PDB entry 7D3Y | X-ray diffraction, 3.11 A resolution | chains A and B of the 5 polymer chains in the assembly

[Chain A (and B)]
Name: SPX domain-containing protein 2, Isoform 1 of Core histone macro-H2A.1
From: Oryza sativa subsp. indica
Notes: fragment: macro domain; chain B of this document is another copy of the same molecule, construct and numbering; everything in this record applies to it too
UniProt: chimeric construct of A2X254, O75367-2: residues 1-202 from A2X254 (SPX2_ORYSI) positions 1-202 (same numbers); residues 206-394 from O75367-2 positions 181-369 (UniProt number = residue number - 25)
Amino-acid sequence (394 residues; row label = number of the first residue in the row):
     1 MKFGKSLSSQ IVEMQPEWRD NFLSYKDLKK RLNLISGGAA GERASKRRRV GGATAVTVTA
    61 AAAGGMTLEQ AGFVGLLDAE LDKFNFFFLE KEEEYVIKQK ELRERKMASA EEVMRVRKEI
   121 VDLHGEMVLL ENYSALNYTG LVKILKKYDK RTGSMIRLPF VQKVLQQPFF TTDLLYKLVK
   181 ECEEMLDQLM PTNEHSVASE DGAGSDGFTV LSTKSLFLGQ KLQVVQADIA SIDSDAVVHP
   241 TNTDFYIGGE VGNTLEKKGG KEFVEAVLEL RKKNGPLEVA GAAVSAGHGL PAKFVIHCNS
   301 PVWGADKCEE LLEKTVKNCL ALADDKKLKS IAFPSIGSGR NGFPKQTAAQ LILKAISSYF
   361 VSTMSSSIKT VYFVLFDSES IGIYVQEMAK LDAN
Unresolved in the structure: 1, 35-66, 191-207, 392-394 (chain B: 1-5, 35-66, 191-207, 392-394)
Construct notes: linker (203-205)
Ligand contacts: inositol hexakisphosphate (IHP): Lys-2, Phe-3, Gly-4, Leu-28, Arg-31
From the paper describing this entry:
  - binding site for inositol hexakisphosphate: Tyr-25, Leu-28, Arg-31, Lys-147, Lys-150
  - self-association interface (contacts with another copy of this molecule); pairs are residue here / residue on that copy: Arg-105/Glu-119 (salt bridge), Trp-18, Phe-84, Phe-87, Phe-88, Glu-112, Leu-129, Leu-130, Tyr-133, Asn-137
  - mutagenesis - R19A: unchanged binding to Protein PHOSPHATE STARVATION RESPONSE 2
  - mutagenesis - R105E, E112R, E119R: abolished binding to Protein PHOSPHATE STARVATION RESPONSE 2
  - mutagenesis - Y25A, Y25F, L28A, K29A, K143A/K147A: decreased binding to Protein PHOSPHATE STARVATION RESPONSE 2

[How chain A and chain B interact]
Contacting residue pairs (157):
  Phe-3(A) / Leu-136(B)
  Phe-3(A) / Thr-139(B)
  Phe-3(A) / Gly-140(B)
  Leu-7(A) / Leu-136(B)  hydrophobic
  Gln-10(A) / Asn-132(B)  hydrogen bond
  Gln-10(A) / Leu-136(B)
  Met-14(A) / Leu-129(B)  hydrophobic
  Trp-18(A) / Glu-126(B)
  Trp-18(A) / Leu-129(B)
  Trp-18(A) / Leu-130(B)  hydrophobic
  Asn-21(A) / Tyr-133(B)  hydrogen bond (backbone-side chain)
  Asn-21(A) / Asn-137(B)
  Phe-22(A) / Tyr-133(B)  hydrophobic
  Phe-22(A) / Asn-137(B)
  Leu-23(A) / Asn-137(B)  hydrogen bond (backbone-side chain)
  Leu-23(A) / Leu-141(B)  hydrophobic
  Leu-23(A) / Ile-144(B)  hydrophobic
  Tyr-25(A) / Gly-140(B)
  Tyr-25(A) / Lys-143(B)
  Arg-31(A) / Arg-151(B)  hydrogen bond (backbone-side chain)
  Leu-32(A) / Arg-151(B)  hydrogen bond (backbone-side chain)
  Leu-34(A) / Arg-151(B)  hydrogen bond (backbone-side chain)
  Gln-70(A) / Tyr-148(B)
  Gln-70(A) / Thr-152(B)
  Phe-73(A) / Ile-144(B)  hydrophobic
  Phe-73(A) / Tyr-148(B)  hydrophobic
  Val-74(A) / Phe-160(B)  hydrophobic
  Leu-77(A) / Phe-160(B)  hydrophobic
  Asp-78(A) / Lys-163(B)  salt bridge
  Leu-81(A) / Leu-141(B)  hydrophobic
  Leu-81(A) / Phe-160(B)  hydrophobic
  Leu-81(A) / Val-164(B)  hydrophobic
  Leu-81(A) / Phe-169(B)  hydrophobic
  Phe-84(A) / Tyr-133(B)
  Phe-84(A) / Asn-137(B)
  Phe-84(A) / Phe-169(B)  hydrophobic
  Asn-85(A) / Gln-167(B)  hydrogen bond
  Asn-85(A) / Pro-168(B)
  Asn-85(A) / Phe-169(B)
  Phe-87(A) / Tyr-133(B)
  Phe-88(A) / Leu-130(B)  hydrophobic
  Phe-88(A) / Pro-168(B)
  Phe-88(A) / Phe-169(B)  hydrophobic
  Leu-89(A) / Pro-168(B)  hydrophobic
  Lys-91(A) / Leu-130(B)
  Glu-92(A) / Leu-174(B)
  Tyr-95(A) / Leu-123(B)  hydrophobic
  Tyr-95(A) / Glu-126(B)  hydrogen bond (side chain-backbone)
  Tyr-95(A) / Met-127(B)  hydrophobic
  Tyr-95(A) / Leu-130(B)  hydrophobic
  Val-96(A) / Leu-178(B)  hydrophobic
  Gln-99(A) / Leu-123(B)
  Gln-99(A) / Leu-178(B)
  Gln-99(A) / Glu-181(B)  hydrogen bond
  Gln-99(A) / Cys-182(B)
  Leu-102(A) / Glu-119(B)
  Leu-102(A) / Ile-120(B)  hydrophobic
  Leu-102(A) / Leu-123(B)  hydrophobic
  Arg-103(A) / Glu-181(B)  salt bridge
  Arg-103(A) / Met-185(B)
  Arg-105(A) / Glu-112(B)  salt bridge
  Arg-105(A) / Val-116(B)
  Arg-105(A) / Glu-119(B)  salt bridge
  Lys-106(A) / Met-185(B)
  Lys-106(A) / Gln-188(B)  hydrogen bond
  Ser-109(A) / Val-113(B)
  Glu-112(A) / Arg-105(B)  salt bridge
  Val-116(A) / Arg-105(B)
  Glu-119(A) / Leu-102(B)
  Glu-119(A) / Arg-105(B)  salt bridge
  Ile-120(A) / Leu-102(B)  hydrophobic
  Leu-123(A) / Tyr-95(B)  hydrophobic
  Leu-123(A) / Lys-98(B)
  Leu-123(A) / Gln-99(B)
  Leu-123(A) / Leu-102(B)  hydrophobic
  Glu-126(A) / Tyr-95(B)  hydrogen bond (backbone-side chain)
  Glu-126(A) / Lys-98(B)  salt bridge
  Met-127(A) / Tyr-95(B)  hydrophobic
  Leu-129(A) / Met-14(B)  hydrophobic
  Leu-129(A) / Trp-18(B)  hydrophobic
  Leu-130(A) / Trp-18(B)  hydrophobic
  Leu-130(A) / Phe-88(B)  hydrophobic
  Leu-130(A) / Lys-91(B)
  Leu-130(A) / Tyr-95(B)  hydrophobic
  Tyr-133(A) / Trp-18(B)  hydrophobic
  Tyr-133(A) / Asn-21(B)  hydrogen bond (side chain-backbone)
  Tyr-133(A) / Phe-22(B)  hydrophobic
  Tyr-133(A) / Phe-84(B)
  Tyr-133(A) / Phe-87(B)
  Leu-136(A) / Leu-7(B)  hydrophobic
  Leu-136(A) / Phe-22(B)  hydrophobic
  Asn-137(A) / Asn-21(B)
  Asn-137(A) / Phe-22(B)
  Asn-137(A) / Leu-23(B)  hydrogen bond (side chain-backbone)
  Asn-137(A) / Phe-84(B)
  Gly-140(A) / Leu-23(B)
  Leu-141(A) / Leu-23(B)  hydrophobic
  Leu-141(A) / Leu-77(B)  hydrophobic
  Leu-141(A) / Leu-81(B)  hydrophobic
  Ile-144(A) / Leu-23(B)  hydrophobic
  Ile-144(A) / Asp-27(B)
  Ile-144(A) / Leu-28(B)  hydrophobic
  Leu-145(A) / Leu-77(B)  hydrophobic
  Lys-147(A) / Tyr-25(B)  hydrogen bond
  Lys-147(A) / Arg-31(B)
  Tyr-148(A) / Arg-31(B)
  Tyr-148(A) / Leu-34(B)  hydrophobic
  Tyr-148(A) / Gln-70(B)
  Tyr-148(A) / Phe-73(B)  hydrophobic
  Arg-151(A) / Arg-31(B)
  Arg-151(A) / Leu-32(B)  hydrogen bond (side chain-backbone)
  Arg-151(A) / Leu-34(B)
  Phe-160(A) / Leu-77(B)  hydrophobic
  Phe-160(A) / Asp-78(B)
  Phe-160(A) / Leu-81(B)  hydrophobic
  Val-164(A) / Leu-81(B)  hydrophobic
  Gln-167(A) / Asn-85(B)  hydrogen bond
  Pro-168(A) / Asn-85(B)
  Pro-168(A) / Phe-88(B)
  Phe-169(A) / Leu-81(B)  hydrophobic
  Phe-169(A) / Phe-84(B)
  Phe-169(A) / Asn-85(B)  hydrogen bond (backbone-side chain)
  Phe-169(A) / Phe-88(B)  hydrophobic
  Thr-172(A) / Phe-88(B)
  Leu-174(A) / Glu-92(B)
  Leu-175(A) / Phe-88(B)  hydrophobic
  Leu-178(A) / Gln-99(B)  hydrogen bond (backbone-side chain)
  Glu-181(A) / Gln-99(B)
  Glu-181(A) / Arg-103(B)  salt bridge
  Cys-182(A) / Gln-99(B)  hydrogen bond
  Met-185(A) / Arg-103(B)
  Met-185(A) / Lys-106(B)
  Gln-188(A) / Lys-106(B)  hydrogen bond
  Leu-189(A) / Lys-106(B)
  Thr-209(A) / Ala-389(B)
  Leu-211(A) / Ser-212(B)  hydrogen bond (backbone-side chain)
  Leu-211(A) / Val-385(B)
  Leu-211(A) / Gln-386(B)
  Leu-211(A) / Ala-389(B)  hydrophobic
  Ser-212(A) / Leu-211(B)  hydrogen bond (side chain-backbone)
  Gln-226(A) / Gln-386(B)  hydrogen bond
  Phe-376(A) / Gln-386(B)
  Ser-378(A) / Gly-382(B)
  Ser-378(A) / Ile-383(B)
  Ser-378(A) / Gln-386(B)  hydrogen bond
  Glu-379(A) / Glu-379(B)
  Ile-381(A) / Gln-386(B)
  Gly-382(A) / Ser-378(B)
  Gly-382(A) / Gly-382(B)
  Ile-383(A) / Ser-378(B)
  Val-385(A) / Leu-211(B)
  Gln-386(A) / Gln-226(B)  hydrogen bond
  Gln-386(A) / Phe-376(B)
  Gln-386(A) / Ser-378(B)  hydrogen bond
  Gln-386(A) / Ile-381(B)
  Ala-389(A) / Thr-209(B)
  Ala-389(A) / Leu-211(B)  hydrophobic
Other interface residues (no listed pair), chain A (89 interface residues in all): Asp-27, Leu-28, Lys-83, Lys-98, Val-113, Arg-115, Asn-132, Thr-152, Ile-156, Thr-171
Other interface residues (no listed pair), chain B (89 interface residues in all): Gln-10, Ile-11, Val-74, Leu-89, Val-96, Ser-109, Arg-115, Leu-145, Ile-156, Thr-172, Leu-175, Leu-189

[Overview]
Chain A and chain B each contribute 89 residues to their interface, with 26 hydrogen bonds and 8 salt bridges.
Polar pairs include Asp-78(A)/Lys-163(B), Arg-103(A)/Glu-181(B) and Arg-105(A)/Glu-112(B). From the paper: a
binding site for inositol hexakisphosphate at Tyr-25(A), Leu-28(A) and Arg-31(A) among others; Y25A, Y25F and
L28A of chain A, among others, reduce binding to Protein PHOSPHATE STARVATION RESPONSE 2; 9 substitutions were
tested in all.
Both chains are SPX domain-containing protein 2, Isoform 1 of Core histone macro-H2A.1 (Oryza sativa subsp.
indica). Entry 7D3Y (Crystal structure of the osPHR2-osSPX2 complex) was determined by X-ray diffraction.
